Entry 4QZG (X-ray diffraction, 2.75 A resolution); this record covers chains A and T of the 4 polymer chains in the assembly.

== Chain A ==
Molecule: DNA nucleotidylexotransferase
Organism: Mus musculus
Notes: EC 2.7.7.31
Reference sequence: P09838 (TDT_MOUSE); the construct lacks a stretch of the UniProt sequence, so the offset changes along the chain: 132-482 = UniProt 132-482; 483-510 = UniProt 503-530
Amino-acid sequence (400 residues; row label = number of the first residue in the row):
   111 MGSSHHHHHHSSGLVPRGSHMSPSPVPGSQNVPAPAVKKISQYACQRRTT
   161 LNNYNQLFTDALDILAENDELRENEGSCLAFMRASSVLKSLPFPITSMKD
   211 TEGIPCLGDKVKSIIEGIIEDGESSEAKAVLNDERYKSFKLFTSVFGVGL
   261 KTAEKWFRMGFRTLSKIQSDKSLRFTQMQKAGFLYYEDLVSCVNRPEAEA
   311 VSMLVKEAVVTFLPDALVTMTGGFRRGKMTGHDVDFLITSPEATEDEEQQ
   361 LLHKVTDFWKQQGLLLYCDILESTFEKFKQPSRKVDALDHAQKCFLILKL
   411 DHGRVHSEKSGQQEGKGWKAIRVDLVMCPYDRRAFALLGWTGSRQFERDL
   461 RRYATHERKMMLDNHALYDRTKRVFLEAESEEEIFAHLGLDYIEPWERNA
Not modelled in the structure: 111-147, 384-398, 417-424
Sequence notes: expression tag (111-131); engineered mutation Ala401 (Phe in P09838)
Ion coordination: Na+: Thr253, Val255, Val258 (shared with 1 residue of chain U); Mg2+ site 1: Asp343, Asp345 (together with 2',3'-dideoxycytidine 5'-triphosphate); Mg2+ site 2: Asp343, Asp345, Asp434 (together with 2',3'-dideoxycytidine 5'-triphosphate)
Small-molecule neighbours: 2',3'-dideoxycytidine 5'-triphosphate (DCT): Gly332, Gly333, Arg336, Lys338, Thr340, Gly341, His342, Asp343, Asp345, Gly449, Trp450, Thr451, Gly452, Ser453, Arg454, Glu457, Arg461
UniProt features mapped onto this chain:
  - region: Val258 to Thr262 (Involved in DNA binding)
  - binding site (a 2'-deoxyribonucleoside 5'-triphosphate): Gly333 to Lys338, His342 to Asp345, Gly449, Trp450
  - binding site (Mg(2+)): Asp343, Asp345, Asp434
  - modified residue: Ser134 (Phosphoserine)
What the authors report for this chain:
  - conformationally variable residues (order/disorder transition): Asp396 to Leu398
  - mutagenesis - L398A, F405A: decreased catalytic activity
  - mutagenesis - R461A: abolished catalytic activity
  - mutagenesis - F401A: abolished catalytic activity on in trans

== Chain T ==
Molecule: 7-nt DNA strand
Sequence (7 nucleotides; each row starts with the number of its first residue):
     1 TTTTTGC

== Chain A / chain T interface ==
Pairs across the interface (14):
  Leu189(A) - DT5(T)  sugar contact
  Leu189(A) - DG6(T)  phosphate contact
  Arg193(A) - DT5(T)  hydrogen bond to the phosphate
  Arg193(A) - DG6(T)  salt bridge to the phosphate
  Arg454(A) - DG6(T)  hydrogen bond to the base
  Glu457(A) - DG6(T)  base contact
  Arg458(A) - DG6(T)  salt bridge to the phosphate
  Arg461(A) - DG6(T)  hydrogen bond to the base
  Arg461(A) - DC7(T)  sugar contact
  Arg462(A) - DT5(T)  phosphate contact
  Arg462(A) - DG6(T)  sugar contact
  Thr465(A) - DC7(T)  hydrogen bond to the phosphate
  His466(A) - DT4(T)  phosphate contact
  His466(A) - DT5(T)  salt bridge to the phosphate
Also at the interface, not in a pair above, chain A (14 interface residues in all): Gly186, Asp399, Met471, Leu472, Arg480

== In short ==
The interface between chain A and chain T involves 14 residues on one side and 4 on the other, with 4 hydrogen
bonds and 3 salt bridges. Among the polar pairs are Arg454(A)-DG6(T), Arg461(A)-DG6(T) and Arg193(A)-DT5(T).
From the paper: L398A and F405A of chain A reduce catalytic activity; conformational variability at Asp396(A);
4 substitutions were tested in all.
Here chain A is DNA nucleotidylexotransferase (Mus musculus) and chain T is a 7-nt DNA strand. Entry 4QZG
(Mouse Tdt, F401A mutant, in complex with a DSB substrate, C-C base pair) was determined by X-ray diffraction
(same publication as 4QZ8, 4QZ9, 4QZA, 4QZB, 4QZC, 4QZD and 4 further entries).
